9K49 - chains C and F of the 8 polymer chains in the assembly; structure by electron microscopy, 3.60 A resolution.

[Chain C]
Protein: Tol-Pal system protein TolQ
Source organism: Escherichia coli K-12
Reference sequence: P0ABU9 (TOLQ_ECOLI); residues 1-230 here = UniProt positions 1-230
Sequence (230 residues; row label = number of the first residue in the row):
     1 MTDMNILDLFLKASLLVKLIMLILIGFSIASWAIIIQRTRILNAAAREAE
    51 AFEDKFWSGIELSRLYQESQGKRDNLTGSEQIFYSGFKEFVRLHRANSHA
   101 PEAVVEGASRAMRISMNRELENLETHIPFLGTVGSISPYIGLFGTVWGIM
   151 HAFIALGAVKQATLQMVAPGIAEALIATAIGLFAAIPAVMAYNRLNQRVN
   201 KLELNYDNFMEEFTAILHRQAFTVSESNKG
Unresolved in the structure: 1-6, 225-230

[Chain F]
Protein: Tol-Pal system protein TolR
Source organism: Escherichia coli K-12
Reference sequence: P0ABV6 (TOLR_ECOLI); numbering as in UniProt (aligned over 1-142)
Sequence (152 residues; each row starts with the number of its first residue):
     1 MARARGRGRRDLKSEINIVPLLDVLLVLLLIFMATAPIITQSVEVDLPDA
    51 TESQAVSSNDNPPVIVEVSGIGQYTVVVEKDRLERLPPEQVVAEVSSRFK
   101 ANPKTVFLIGGAKDVPYDEIIKALNLLHSAGVKSVGLMTQPILEHHHHHH
   151 HH
Unresolved in the structure: 1-13, 35-152
Sequence notes: expression tag (143-152)
Swiss-Prot annotation at these positions:
  - mutagenesis: D23 (D23A: Decreases TolA-Pal interaction; D23E: No change in TolA-Pal interaction; D23R: Abolishes TolA-Pal interaction)

[Interface between chain C and chain F]
Contacting residue pairs - 17 pairs, chain C then chain F:
  S135(C) - S14(F)
  P138(C) - I18(F)  hydrophobic
  Y139(C) - N17(F)  hydrogen bond
  Y139(C) - P20(F)  hydrophobic
  L142(C) - P20(F)  hydrophobic
  L142(C) - L21(F)
  L142(C) - V24(F)  hydrophobic
  T145(C) - V24(F)
  V146(C) - V24(F)  hydrophobic
  I149(C) - V24(F)  hydrophobic
  L164(C) - I31(F)  hydrophobic
  L164(C) - F32(F)  hydrophobic
  V167(C) - I31(F)  hydrophobic
  I171(C) - L28(F)  hydrophobic
  I186(C) - I16(F)  hydrophobic
  V189(C) - I16(F)  hydrophobic
  N193(C) - S14(F)
Interface residues without a listed pair, chain C (19 interface residues in all): F153, L175, T178, L182, A185, Y192
Interface residues without a listed pair, chain F (11 interface residues in all): V27

[In short]
19 residues of chain C face 11 of chain F across their interface, with 1 hydrogen bond. The hydrogen-bonded
pair is Y139(C)-N17(F). Curated annotation (UniProt) lists one mutagenesis site on chain F.
Here chain C is Tol-Pal system protein TolQ and chain F is Tol-Pal system protein TolR, both from Escherichia
coli K-12. Entry 9K49 (Cryo-EM structure of inner membrane TolQRA complex in CYMAL-6-Neopentyl Glycol
detergent micelles) was determined by electron microscopy together with 9KCH from the same study.
